8ABY - chains C and R of the 8 polymer chains in the assembly; structure by electron microscopy, 3.70 A resolution.

# Chain C
Protein: DNA-directed RNA polymerase subunit beta
Source organism: Escherichia coli K-12
Notes: EC 2.7.7.6
Reference sequence: P0A8V2 (RPOB_ECOLI); numbering as in UniProt (aligned over 1-1342)
Chain sequence (1342 residues; numbered 1 to 1342; the number before each row is that of its first residue):
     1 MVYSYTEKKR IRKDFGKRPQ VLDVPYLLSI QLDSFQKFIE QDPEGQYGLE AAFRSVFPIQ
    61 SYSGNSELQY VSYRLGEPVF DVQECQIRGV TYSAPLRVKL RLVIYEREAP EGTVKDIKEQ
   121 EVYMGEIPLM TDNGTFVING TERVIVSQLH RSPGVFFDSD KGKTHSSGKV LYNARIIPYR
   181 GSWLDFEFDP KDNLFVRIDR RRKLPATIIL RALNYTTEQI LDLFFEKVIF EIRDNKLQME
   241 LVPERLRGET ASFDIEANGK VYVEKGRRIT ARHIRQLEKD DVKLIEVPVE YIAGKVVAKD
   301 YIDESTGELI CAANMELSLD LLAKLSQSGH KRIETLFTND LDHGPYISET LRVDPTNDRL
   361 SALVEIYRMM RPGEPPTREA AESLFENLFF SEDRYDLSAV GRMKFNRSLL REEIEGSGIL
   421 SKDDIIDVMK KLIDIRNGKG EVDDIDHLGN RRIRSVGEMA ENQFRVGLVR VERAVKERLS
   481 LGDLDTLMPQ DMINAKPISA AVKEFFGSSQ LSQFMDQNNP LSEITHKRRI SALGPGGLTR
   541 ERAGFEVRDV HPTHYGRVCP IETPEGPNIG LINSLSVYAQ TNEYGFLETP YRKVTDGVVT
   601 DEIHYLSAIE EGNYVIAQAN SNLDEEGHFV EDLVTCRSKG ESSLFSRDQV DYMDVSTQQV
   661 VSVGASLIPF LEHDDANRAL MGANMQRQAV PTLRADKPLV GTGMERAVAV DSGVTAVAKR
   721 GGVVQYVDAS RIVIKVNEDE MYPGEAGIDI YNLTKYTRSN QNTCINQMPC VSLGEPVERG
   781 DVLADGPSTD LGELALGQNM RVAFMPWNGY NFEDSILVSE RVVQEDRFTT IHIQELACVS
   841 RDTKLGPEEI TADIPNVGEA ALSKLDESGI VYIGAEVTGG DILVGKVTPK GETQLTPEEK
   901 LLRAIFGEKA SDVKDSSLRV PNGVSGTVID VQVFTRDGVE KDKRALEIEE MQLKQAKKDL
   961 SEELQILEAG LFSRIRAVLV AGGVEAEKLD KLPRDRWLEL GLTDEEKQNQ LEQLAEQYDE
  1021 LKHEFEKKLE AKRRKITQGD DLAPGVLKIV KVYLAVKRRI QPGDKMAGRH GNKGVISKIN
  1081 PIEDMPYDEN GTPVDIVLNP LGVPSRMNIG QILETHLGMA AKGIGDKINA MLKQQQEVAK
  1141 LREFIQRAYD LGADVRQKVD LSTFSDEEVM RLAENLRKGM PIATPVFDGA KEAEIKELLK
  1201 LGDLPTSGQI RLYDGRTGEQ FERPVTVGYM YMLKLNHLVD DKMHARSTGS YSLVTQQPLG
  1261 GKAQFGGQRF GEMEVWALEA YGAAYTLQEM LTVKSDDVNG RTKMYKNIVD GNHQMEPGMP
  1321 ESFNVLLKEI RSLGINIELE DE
Disordered / not traced: 1, 891-912
Swiss-Prot annotation at these positions:
  - modified residue (N6-acetyllysine): Lys1022, Lys1200

# Chain R
Molecule: RNA putL
Sequence (93 nucleotides; each row starts with the number of its first residue):
     1 AUAGACGAAC GGCGCGUCUU UAAACCAUGC GUCGGGAGCG CGGCGGGUUC AGGAUGAACG
    61 GCAAUGCUGC UCAUUAGCGA GAAGGCUUUU UUG
Disordered / not traced: 1-83
Metal / ion sites: Mg2+: G93 (shared with 3 residues of chain D)

# Interface between chain C and chain R
Residue-residue contacts - 16 pairs, chain C then chain R:
  Gln510(C) with U88(R), hydrogen bond to the phosphate; U89(R), hydrogen bond to the phosphate
  Gln513(C) with U89(R), phosphate contact; U90(R), sugar contact
  Arg540(C) with U89(R), sugar contact; U90(R), salt bridge to the phosphate
  Pro564(C) with U91(R), phosphate contact
  Glu565(C) with U92(R), phosphate contact
  Asn568(C) with U90(R), phosphate contact
  Arg687(C) with U91(R), salt bridge to the phosphate
  Gln688(C) with U91(R), hydrogen bond to the phosphate; U92(R), phosphate contact
  Lys1073(C) with G93(R), salt bridge to the phosphate
  Tyr1251(C) with G84(R), phosphate contact
  Ser1252(C) with G84(R), phosphate contact; G85(R), hydrogen bond to the phosphate
Other interface residues (no listed pair), chain C (15 interface residues in all): Ser509, Arg529, His1237, Leu1259

# Summary
15 residues of chain C and 8 residues of chain R are in contact, with 4 hydrogen bonds and 3 salt bridges.
Polar contacts include Gln510(C)-U88(R), Gln510(C)-U89(R) and Gln688(C)-U91(R).
Chain C is DNA-directed RNA polymerase subunit beta (Escherichia coli K-12) and chain R is RNA putL; the
structure, RNA polymerase bound to purified in vitro transcribed regulatory RNA putL - pause prone, closed
clamp ..., was determined by electron microscopy (same publication as 8ABZ, 8AC0, 8AC1, 8AC2, 8ACP and 8AD1).
